PDB entry 3IXW | electron microscopy, 8.00 A resolution (low resolution: residue-level contacts below are approximate; hydrogen-bond / salt-bridge calls are withheld) | chains H and I of the 12 polymer chains in the assembly

Chain H (and I):
Protein: Hemocyanin AA6 chain
Source organism: Androctonus australis
Notes: chain I of this document is another copy of the same molecule, construct and numbering; everything in this record applies to it too
UniProtKB: P80476 (HCY6_ANDAU); residues 1-626 here = UniProt positions 1-626
Sequence (626 residues; each row starts with the number of its first residue):
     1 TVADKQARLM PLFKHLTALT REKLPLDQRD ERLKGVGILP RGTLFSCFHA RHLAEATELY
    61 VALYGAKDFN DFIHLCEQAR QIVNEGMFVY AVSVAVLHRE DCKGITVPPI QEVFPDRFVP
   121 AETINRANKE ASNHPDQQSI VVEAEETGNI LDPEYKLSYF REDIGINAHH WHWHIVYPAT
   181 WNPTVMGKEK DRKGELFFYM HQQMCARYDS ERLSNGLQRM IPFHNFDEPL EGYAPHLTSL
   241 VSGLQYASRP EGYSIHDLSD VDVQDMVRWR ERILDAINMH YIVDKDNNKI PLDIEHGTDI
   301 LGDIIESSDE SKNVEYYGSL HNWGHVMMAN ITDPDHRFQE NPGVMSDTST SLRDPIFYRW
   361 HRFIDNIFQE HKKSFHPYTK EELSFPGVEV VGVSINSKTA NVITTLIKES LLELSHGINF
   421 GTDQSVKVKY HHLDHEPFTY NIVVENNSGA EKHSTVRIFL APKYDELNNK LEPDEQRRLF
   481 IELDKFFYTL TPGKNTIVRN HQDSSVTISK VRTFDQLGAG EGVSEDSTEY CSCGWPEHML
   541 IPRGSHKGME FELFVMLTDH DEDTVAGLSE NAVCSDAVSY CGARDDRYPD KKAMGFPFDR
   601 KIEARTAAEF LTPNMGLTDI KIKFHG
Swiss-Prot annotation at these positions:
  - binding site (Cu cation): His170, His174, His201, His321, His325, His361
  - modified residue: Ser374 (Phosphoserine)

Chain H / chain I interface:
Pairs across the interface (24):
  Arg41(H) - Arg126(I)
  Asn125(H) - Ser242(I)
  Asn125(H) - Gly243(I)
  Leu151(H) - Arg337(I)
  Gly232(H) - Phe338(I)
  Tyr233(H) - Phe338(I)
  Thr238(H) - Gly243(I)
  Val241(H) - Lys129(I)
  Ser242(H) - Glu122(I)
  Ser242(H) - Asn125(I)
  Gly243(H) - Asn125(I)
  Arg249(H) - Phe338(I)
  Pro250(H) - Phe338(I)
  Glu251(H) - Arg337(I)
  Glu251(H) - Phe338(I)
  Tyr253(H) - Pro250(I)
  Tyr253(H) - Tyr253(I)
  Arg337(H) - Glu251(I)
  Phe338(H) - Gly232(I)
  Phe338(H) - Tyr233(I)
  Phe338(H) - His236(I)
  Phe338(H) - Arg249(I)
  Phe338(H) - Glu251(I)
  Glu340(H) - Ser248(I)
Also at the interface, not in a pair above, chain H (25 interface residues in all): Arg21, Glu122, Ala234, Leu244, Gln245, Ser248, Thr332, Asp335, Gln339
Also at the interface, not in a pair above, chain I (26 interface residues in all): Ala121, Glu130, Thr147, Gly148, Leu151, Ala234, Thr238, Gln245, Thr332, Glu340

Overview:
25 residues of chain H face 26 of chain I across their interface. From UniProt: 6 Cu cation-binding residues
on chain H.
Both chains are Hemocyanin AA6 chain (Androctonus australis). Entry 3IXW (Scorpion Hemocyanin activated state
pseudo atomic model built based on cryo-EM density map) was determined by electron microscopy together with
3IXV from the same study.
